PDB entry 2GC2 | X-ray diffraction, 2.10 A resolution | chains A and B

[Chain A (and B)]
Name: Glucose-6-phosphate isomerase
Organism: Pyrococcus furiosus
Notes: EC 5.3.1.9; chain B of this document is another copy of the same molecule, construct and numbering; everything in this record applies to it too
UniProt: P83194 (G6PI_PYRFU); residues 1-187 here = UniProt positions 1-187
Chain sequence (188 residues; each row starts with the number of its first residue; numbering starts at 0):
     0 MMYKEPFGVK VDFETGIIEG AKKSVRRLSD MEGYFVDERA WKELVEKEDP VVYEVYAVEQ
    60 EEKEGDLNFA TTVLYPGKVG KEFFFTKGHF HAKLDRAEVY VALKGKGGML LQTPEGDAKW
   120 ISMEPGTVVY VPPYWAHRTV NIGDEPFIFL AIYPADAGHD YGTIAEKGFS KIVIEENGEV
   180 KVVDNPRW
Construct notes: cloning artifact (0)
Curated features (UniProtKB/Swiss-Prot):
  - binding site (Fe cation): His-88, His-90, Glu-97, His-136

[How chain A and chain B interact]
Pairs across the interface (94):
  Met-0(A) / Tyr-133(B)
  Tyr-2(A) / Thr-112(B)
  Tyr-2(A) / Pro-113(B)
  Tyr-2(A) / Glu-114(B)  hydrogen bond
  Tyr-2(A) / Tyr-133(B)  hydrophobic
  Tyr-2(A) / Trp-134(B)
  Lys-3(A) / Tyr-129(B)  hydrogen bond
  Lys-3(A) / Pro-131(B)
  Lys-3(A) / Trp-134(B)  hydrogen bond (backbone-side chain)
  Glu-4(A) / Lys-118(B)
  Glu-4(A) / Pro-131(B)
  Pro-5(A) / Leu-110(B)  hydrophobic
  Pro-5(A) / Lys-118(B)
  Pro-5(A) / Ile-120(B)
  Pro-5(A) / Tyr-129(B)
  Pro-5(A) / Pro-131(B)
  Pro-5(A) / Trp-134(B)
  Phe-6(A) / Ile-120(B)  hydrophobic
  Phe-6(A) / Val-128(B)
  Phe-6(A) / Tyr-129(B)  hydrogen bond (backbone-backbone)
  Gly-7(A) / Ile-120(B)
  Gly-7(A) / Val-127(B)
  Val-8(A) / Gly-125(B)
  Val-8(A) / Thr-126(B)
  Val-8(A) / Val-127(B)  hydrogen bond (backbone-backbone)
  Lys-9(A) / Gly-125(B)
  Val-10(A) / Gly-125(B)  hydrogen bond (backbone-backbone)
  Val-10(A) / Val-127(B)  hydrophobic
  Phe-12(A) / Gly-125(B)
  Gln-59(A) / Tyr-129(B)
  Glu-63(A) / Glu-63(B)
  Gly-64(A) / Asp-94(B)
  Gly-64(A) / Arg-95(B)
  Gly-64(A) / Ala-96(B)  hydrogen bond (backbone-backbone)
  Gly-64(A) / Pro-153(B)
  Asp-65(A) / Ala-96(B)
  Asp-65(A) / Tyr-129(B)  hydrogen bond
  Asp-65(A) / Pro-132(B)
  Leu-66(A) / Leu-66(B)  hydrophobic
  Leu-66(A) / Ala-96(B)
  Leu-66(A) / Glu-97(B)
  Leu-66(A) / Val-98(B)
  Leu-66(A) / Tyr-129(B)
  Leu-66(A) / Ile-151(B)
  Phe-68(A) / Val-127(B)  hydrophobic
  Asp-94(A) / Lys-62(B)
  Asp-94(A) / Gly-64(B)
  Arg-95(A) / Glu-63(B)  salt bridge
  Arg-95(A) / Gly-64(B)
  Ala-96(A) / Gly-64(B)  hydrogen bond (backbone-backbone)
  Ala-96(A) / Asp-65(B)
  Ala-96(A) / Leu-66(B)
  Glu-97(A) / Leu-66(B)
  Val-98(A) / Leu-66(B)
  Val-98(A) / Ile-151(B)  hydrophobic
  Val-100(A) / Phe-12(B)  hydrophobic
  Val-100(A) / Leu-149(B)  hydrophobic
  Leu-110(A) / Pro-5(B)  hydrophobic
  Thr-112(A) / Tyr-2(B)
  Pro-113(A) / Tyr-2(B)
  Glu-114(A) / Tyr-2(B)
  Lys-118(A) / Glu-4(B)  salt bridge
  Lys-118(A) / Pro-5(B)  hydrogen bond (side chain-backbone)
  Ile-120(A) / Gly-7(B)
  Gly-125(A) / Val-8(B)
  Gly-125(A) / Lys-9(B)
  Gly-125(A) / Val-10(B)  hydrogen bond (backbone-backbone)
  Gly-125(A) / Phe-12(B)
  Thr-126(A) / Val-8(B)
  Val-127(A) / Phe-6(B)
  Val-127(A) / Gly-7(B)
  Val-127(A) / Val-8(B)  hydrogen bond (backbone-backbone)
  Val-127(A) / Val-10(B)  hydrophobic
  Val-127(A) / Phe-68(B)  hydrophobic
  Val-128(A) / Phe-6(B)
  Tyr-129(A) / Lys-3(B)  hydrogen bond
  Tyr-129(A) / Pro-5(B)
  Tyr-129(A) / Phe-6(B)  hydrogen bond (backbone-backbone)
  Tyr-129(A) / Gln-59(B)
  Tyr-129(A) / Asp-65(B)  hydrogen bond
  Tyr-129(A) / Leu-66(B)
  Pro-131(A) / Lys-3(B)
  Pro-131(A) / Glu-4(B)
  Pro-131(A) / Pro-5(B)
  Pro-132(A) / Asp-65(B)
  Tyr-133(A) / Tyr-2(B)  hydrophobic
  Trp-134(A) / Tyr-2(B)
  Trp-134(A) / Lys-3(B)  hydrogen bond (side chain-backbone)
  Trp-134(A) / Pro-5(B)
  Leu-149(A) / Val-100(B)  hydrophobic
  Ile-151(A) / Leu-66(B)
  Ile-151(A) / Val-98(B)  hydrophobic
  Ile-151(A) / Ile-151(B)  hydrophobic
  Pro-153(A) / Gly-64(B)
Interface residues without a listed pair, chain A (44 interface residues in all): Ala-101, Leu-102, Tyr-152
Interface residues without a listed pair, chain B (43 interface residues in all): Asp-116, Tyr-152

[Summary]
44 residues of chain A and 43 residues of chain B are in contact, with 16 hydrogen bonds and 2 salt bridges.
Among the polar pairs are Arg-95(A)/Glu-63(B), Lys-118(A)/Glu-4(B) and Tyr-2(A)/Glu-114(B). UniProt lists 4 Fe
cation-binding residues on chain A.
Both chains are Glucose-6-phosphate isomerase (Pyrococcus furiosus). Entry 2GC2 (The crystal structure of
phosphoglucose isomerase from Pyrococcus furiosus in complex with Fructose 6-phosphate and zinc) was
determined by X-ray diffraction together with 2GC0, 2GC1 and 2GC3 from the same study.
